Entry 7RCO (X-ray diffraction, 2.90 A resolution); this record covers chains A and B of the 6 polymer chains in the assembly.

== Chain A (and B) ==
Protein: Transforming growth factor beta-2
From: Homo sapiens
Notes: fragment: mature domain; chain B of this document is another copy of the same molecule, construct and numbering; everything in this record applies to it too
UniProtKB: P61812 (TGFB2_HUMAN); numbering as in UniProt (aligned over 303-414)
Amino-acid sequence (112 residues; row label = number of the first residue in the row):
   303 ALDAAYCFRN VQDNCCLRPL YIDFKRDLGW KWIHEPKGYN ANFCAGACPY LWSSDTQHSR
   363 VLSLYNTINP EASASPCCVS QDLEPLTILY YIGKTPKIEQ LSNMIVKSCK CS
Disordered / not traced: 353 (chain B: fully traced)
Cystine bridges: C309-C318, C317-C380, C346-C411, C350-C413

== Interface between chain A and chain B ==
Residue-residue contacts (51):
  L322(A) - L364(B)  hydrophobic
  L322(A) - Y367(B)
  L322(A) - S375(B)
  I324(A) - Y367(B)  hydrophobic
  R328(A) - I370(B)
  D329(A) - Y367(B)
  D329(A) - I370(B)
  D329(A) - N371(B)  hydrogen bond
  L330(A) - V363(B)
  L330(A) - L366(B)  hydrophobic
  L330(A) - I370(B)
  W332(A) - V363(B)  hydrophobic
  W332(A) - L366(B)
  A343(A) - H360(B)
  N344(A) - H360(B)  hydrogen bond (backbone-side chain)
  F345(A) - L364(B)  hydrophobic
  F345(A) - S375(B)
  F345(A) - A376(B)  hydrophobic
  Q359(A) - L403(B)
  Q359(A) - S404(B)
  Q359(A) - N405(B)
  Q359(A) - M406(B)
  H360(A) - A343(B)
  H360(A) - N344(B)  hydrogen bond (side chain-backbone)
  H360(A) - N405(B)  hydrogen bond (backbone-backbone)
  H360(A) - M406(B)  hydrogen bond (side chain-backbone)
  H360(A) - V408(B)
  V363(A) - L330(B)  hydrophobic
  V363(A) - Y341(B)
  L364(A) - L322(B)  hydrophobic
  L366(A) - L330(B)
  Y367(A) - L322(B)
  Y367(A) - I324(B)  hydrophobic
  Y367(A) - D329(B)
  I370(A) - R328(B)
  I370(A) - D329(B)
  N371(A) - D329(B)  hydrogen bond
  S375(A) - F345(B)
  A376(A) - F345(B)  hydrophobic
  C379(A) - C379(B)  disulfide
  V381(A) - C379(B)  hydrophobic
  V381(A) - V381(B)  hydrophobic
  V381(A) - S414(B)
  L385(A) - T358(B)
  L385(A) - H360(B)
  S404(A) - Q359(B)
  N405(A) - Q359(B)
  N405(A) - H360(B)  hydrogen bond (backbone-backbone)
  M406(A) - H360(B)
  V408(A) - H360(B)
  S414(A) - V381(B)
Other interface residues (no listed pair), chain A (34 interface residues in all): Y323, G331, Y341, C346, T358, S382, L403
Other interface residues (no listed pair), chain B (31 interface residues in all): Y323, W332, L385
Cross-chain cystine bridges: C379(A)-C379(B)

== Overview ==
Chain A and chain B form an interface of 34 and 31 residues respectively, with 1 disulfide bond and 7 hydrogen
bonds. Polar pairs include D329(A)-N371(B), N344(A)-H360(B) and H360(A)-M406(B).
Chain A and chain B are both Transforming growth factor beta-2 (Homo sapiens); the structure, Crystal
structure of human TGF-beta-2 bound to 4A11.V2 Fab, was determined by X-ray diffraction.
